PDB entry 8DE3 | electron microscopy, 3.30 A resolution | chains A and C of the 3 polymer chains in the assembly

== Chain A ==
Name: Transporter
Organism: Sus scrofa
Reference sequence: A0A4X1TV69 (A0A4X1TV69_PIG); residues 116-654 here correspond to UniProt positions 79-617 (UniProt number = residue number - 37)
Sequence (539 residues; each row starts with the number of its first residue):
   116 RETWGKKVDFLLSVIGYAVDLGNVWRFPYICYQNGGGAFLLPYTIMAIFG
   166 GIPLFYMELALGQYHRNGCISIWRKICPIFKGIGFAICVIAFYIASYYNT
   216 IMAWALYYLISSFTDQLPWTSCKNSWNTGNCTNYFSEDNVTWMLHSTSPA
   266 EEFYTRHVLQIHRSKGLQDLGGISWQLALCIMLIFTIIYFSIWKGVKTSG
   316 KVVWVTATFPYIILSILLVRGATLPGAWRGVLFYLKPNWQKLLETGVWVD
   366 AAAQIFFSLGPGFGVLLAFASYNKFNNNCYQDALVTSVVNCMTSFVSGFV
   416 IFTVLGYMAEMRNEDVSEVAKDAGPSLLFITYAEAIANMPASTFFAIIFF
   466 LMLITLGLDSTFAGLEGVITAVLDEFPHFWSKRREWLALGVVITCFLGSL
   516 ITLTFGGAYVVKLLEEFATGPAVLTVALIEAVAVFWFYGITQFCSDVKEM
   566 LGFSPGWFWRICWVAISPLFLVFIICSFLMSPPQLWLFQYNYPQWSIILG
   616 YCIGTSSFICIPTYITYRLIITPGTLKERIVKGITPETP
Disulfide bonds: C237-C246
Covalent attachments: N-acetylglucosamine (NAG) linked to N245
Bound ions: Na+ site 1: G131, V134, L471; Na+ site 2: A133, S373, N405
Ligand contacts: cocaine (COC): Y132, A133, D135, N138, A206, I209, A210, Y212, Y213, F372, S373, L374, G375, F378, V380, S475, T476, G479, T534

== Chain C ==
Name: 15B8 Fab light chain variable domain
Organism: Mus musculus
Notes: antibody fragment or engineered binder
Sequence (110 residues; numbered 21 to 130; the number before each row is that of its first residue):
    21 DIVLTQSPASLAVSLGQRATISCRASESVDNYGISFLNWFQQKPGQPPKL
    71 LIYAASNQGSGVPARFSGSGSGTYFSLNIHPMEEDDTAVYFCQQTKGVSW
   121 TFGGGTKVEI
Disulfide bonds: C43-C112

== How chain A and chain C interact ==
Residue-residue contacts (11):
  S240(A) with Y52(C); F56(C)
  W241(A) with Y52(C)
  R271(A) with Y52(C)
  H272(A) with Y52(C), hydrogen bond
  Q275(A) with N51(C); Y52(C)
  H277(A) with Y52(C), hydrogen bond (side chain-backbone)
  R278(A) with N51(C); Y52(C); G53(C)

== Overview ==
The interface between chain A and chain C involves 7 residues on one side and 4 on the other; the contacts
include 2 hydrogen bonds. Polar contacts include H272(A)-Y52(C) and H277(A)-Y52(C). Chain A binds cocaine.
Covalently linked N-acetylglucosamine: at N245(A).
Chain A is Transporter (Sus scrofa) and chain C is 15B8 Fab light chain variable domain (Mus musculus); the
structure, Native serotonin transporter in complex with 15B8 Fab antibody in the presence of cocaine, was
determined by electron microscopy.
